7CRH - chains A and R of the 5 polymer chains in the assembly; structure by electron microscopy, 3.30 A resolution.

# Chain A
Protein: Guanine nucleotide-binding protein G(s) subunit alpha isoforms short
Source organism: Homo sapiens
Reference sequence: P63092 (GNAS2_HUMAN); residue numbers follow UniProt; this construct covers 1-394
Amino-acid sequence (394 residues; numbered 1 to 394; the number before each row is that of its first residue):
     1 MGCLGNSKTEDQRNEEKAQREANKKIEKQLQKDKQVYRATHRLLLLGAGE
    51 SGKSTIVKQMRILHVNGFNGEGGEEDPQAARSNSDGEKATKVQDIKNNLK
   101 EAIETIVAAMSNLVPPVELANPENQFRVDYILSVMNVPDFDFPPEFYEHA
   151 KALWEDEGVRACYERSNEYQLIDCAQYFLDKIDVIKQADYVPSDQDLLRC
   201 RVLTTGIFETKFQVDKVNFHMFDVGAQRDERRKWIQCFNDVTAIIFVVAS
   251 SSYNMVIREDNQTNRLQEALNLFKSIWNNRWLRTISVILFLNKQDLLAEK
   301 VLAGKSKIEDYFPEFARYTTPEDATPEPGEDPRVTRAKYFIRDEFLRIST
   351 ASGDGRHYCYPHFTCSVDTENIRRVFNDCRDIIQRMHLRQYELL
Not modelled in the structure: 1-10, 64-204, 256-262
Construct notes: engineered mutation T205 (Ser in P63092), A226 (Gly in P63092), S366 (Ala in P63092)

# Chain R
Protein: D(1A) dopamine receptor
Source organism: Homo sapiens
Reference sequence: P21728 (DRD1_HUMAN); residues 1-446 here = UniProt positions 1-446
Amino-acid sequence (446 residues; numbered 1 to 446; the number before each row is that of its first residue):
     1 MRTLNTSAMDGTGLVVERDFSVRILTACFLSLLILSTLLGNTLVCAAVIR
    51 FRHLRSKVTNFFVISLAVSDLLVAVLVMPWKAVAEIAGFWPFGSFCNIWV
   101 AFDIMCSTASILNLCVISVDRYWAISSPFRYERKMTPKAAFILISVAWTL
   151 SVLISFIPVQLSWHKAKPTSPSDGNATSLAETIDNCDSSLSRTYAISSSV
   201 ISFYIPVAIMIVTYTRIYRIAQKQIRRIAALERAAVHAKNCQTTTGNGKP
   251 VECSQPESSFKMSFKRETKVLKTLSVIMGVFVCCWLPFFILNCILPFCGS
   301 GETQPFCIDSNTFDVFVWFGWANSSLNPIIYAFNADFRKAFSTLLGCYRL
   351 CPATNNAIETVSINNNGAAMFSSHHEPRGSISKECNLVYLIPHAVGSSED
   401 LKKEEAAGIARPLEKLSPALSVILDYDTDVSLEKIQPITQNGQHPT
Not modelled in the structure: 1-19, 166-184, 238-262, 299-306, 345-446
Disulfides: C96-C186, C298-C307
Small-molecule neighbours: GBU ((1S)-6-chloranyl-3-methyl-1-(3-methylphenyl)-1,2,4,5-tetrahydro-3-benzazepine-7,8-diol): V100, D103, I104, S107, L190, A195, S198, S199, S202, F288, F289, N292, F313, V317, W321
What the authors report for this chain:
  - binding site for GBU: D103, S198
  - mutagenesis - F129A, F129L (11-fold): decreased signaling with Guanine nucleotide-binding protein G(s) subunit alpha isoforms short (chain A)

# Chain A / chain R interface
Residue-residue contacts - 30 pairs, chain A then chain R:
  R38(A) with E132(R), salt bridge
  H41(A) with F129(R)
  K216(A) with R133(R)
  V217(A) with F129(R), hydrophobic
  D323(A) with A234(R)
  L346(A) with A235(R), hydrophobic
  R347(A) with A235(R); H237(R)
  T350(A) with A235(R)
  Y358(A) with I228(R), hydrophobic
  P361(A) with L231(R)
  F376(A) with F129(R), hydrophobic
  R380(A) with S126(R); F129(R)
  I383(A) with P128(R), hydrophobic; F129(R), hydrophobic
  Q384(A) with I125(R); I220(R); Q224(R)
  R385(A) with Q224(R), hydrogen bond; I228(R)
  H387(A) with A124(R), hydrogen bond (side chain-backbone)
  L388(A) with I125(R), hydrophobic
  Y391(A) with T59(R), hydrogen bond; R121(R)
  L393(A) with I217(R), hydrophobic; V270(R); T273(R); L274(R), hydrophobic
  L394(A) with I225(R)
Interface residues without a listed pair, chain A (28 interface residues in all): F219, R342, D343, C359, Y360, C379, Q390, E392
Interface residues without a listed pair, chain R (28 interface residues in all): D120, M135, R227, A230, V236, I277, D336

# Summary
Chain A and chain R each contribute 28 residues to their interface; the contacts include 3 hydrogen bonds and
1 salt bridge. Polar pairs include R38(A)-E132(R), R385(A)-Q224(R) and H387(A)-A124(R). From the paper: a
binding site for GBU at D103(R) and S198(R); F129A and F129L of chain R reduce signaling with Guanine
nucleotide-binding protein G(s) subunit alpha isoforms short (chain A).
Chain A is Guanine nucleotide-binding protein G(s) subunit alpha isoforms short and chain R is D(1A) dopamine
receptor, both from Homo sapiens; the structure, Cryo-EM structure of SKF83959 bound dopamine receptor DRD1-Gs
signaling complex, was determined by electron microscopy (same publication as 7CKW, 7CKX, 7CKY and 7CKZ).
